5XFS - chains A and B of the 3 polymer chains in the assembly; structure by X-ray diffraction, 2.90 A resolution.

# Chain A
Name: PE family protein PE8
Organism: Mycobacterium tuberculosis (strain ATCC 25618 / H37Rv)
UniProtKB: L7N667 (L7N667_MYCTU); residue numbers follow UniProt; this construct covers 1-99
Chain sequence (104 residues; numbered -4 to 99; the number before each row is that of its first residue; numbers below 1 keep their minus sign (Gly-4 is residue -4)):
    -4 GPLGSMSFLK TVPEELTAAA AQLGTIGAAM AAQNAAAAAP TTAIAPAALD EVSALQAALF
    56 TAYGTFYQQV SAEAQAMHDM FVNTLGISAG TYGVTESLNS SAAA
Disordered / not traced: -4 to 6, 85-99
Sequence notes: expression tag (-4 to 0)

# Chain B
Name: PPE family protein PPE15
Organism: Mycobacterium tuberculosis (strain ATCC 25618 / H37Rv)
UniProtKB: P9WI31 (PPE15_MYCTU); numbering as in UniProt (aligned over 1-194)
Chain sequence (202 residues; each row starts with the number of its first residue; numbers below 1 keep their minus sign (His-7 is residue -7)):
    -7 HHHHHHHMMD FGALPPEINS ARMYAGAGAG PMMAAGAAWN GLAAELGTTA ASYESVITRL
    53 TTESWMGPAS MAMVAAAQPY LAWLTYTAEA AAHAGSQAMA SAAAYEAAYA MTVPPEVVAA
   113 NRALLAALVA TNVLGINTPA IMATEALYAE MWAQDALAMY GYAAASGAAG MLQPLSPPSQ
   173 TTNPGGLAAQ SAAVGSAAAT AA
Disordered / not traced: -7 to 0, 174-194
Sequence notes: expression tag (-7 to 0)
Curated features (UniProtKB/Swiss-Prot):
  - mutagenesis: Arg14 (R14A: Reduces the interaction with PE8. Lack of interaction with PE8; when associated with A-45; A-72; A-93 and A-154), Tyr45 (Y45A: Reduces the interaction with PE8. Lack of interaction with PE8; when associated with A-14; A-72; A-93 and A-154), Tyr72 (Y72A: Reduces the interaction with PE8. Lack of interaction with PE8; when associated with A-14; A-45; A-93 and A-154), Ser93 (S93A: Reduces the interaction with PE8. Lack of interaction with PE8; when associated with A-14; A-45; A-72 and A-154), Tyr154 (Y154A: Reduces the interaction with PE8. Lack of interaction with PE8; when associated with A-14; A-45; A-72 and A-93)
Reported in the primary citation:
  - contacts within the chain: Asn124-Thr130 (hydrogen bond)
  - mutagenesis - R14A/S93A, R14A/Y45A/Y72A/S93A, Y45A/Y72A: decreased binding to PE family protein PE8 (chain A)
  - mutagenesis - R14A/Y45A/Y72A/S93A/Y154A: abolished binding to PE family protein PE8 (chain A)

# Interface between chain A and chain B
Pairs across the interface (82):
  Glu10(A) - Arg51(B)  salt bridge
  Glu10(A) - Trp57(B)
  Leu11(A) - Trp57(B)  hydrophobic
  Ala14(A) - Val48(B)  hydrophobic
  Ala14(A) - Trp57(B)  hydrophobic
  Gln17(A) - Val48(B)
  Leu18(A) - Tyr45(B)  hydrophobic
  Leu18(A) - Val48(B)  hydrophobic
  Ile21(A) - Thr41(B)
  Ile21(A) - Ser44(B)
  Ala24(A) - Glu37(B)
  Met25(A) - Glu37(B)
  Met25(A) - Leu38(B)
  Met25(A) - Thr41(B)
  Gln28(A) - Gly33(B)  hydrogen bond (side chain-backbone)
  Gln28(A) - Leu34(B)
  Gln28(A) - Glu37(B)
  Asn29(A) - Leu34(B)
  Ala32(A) - Leu34(B)  hydrophobic
  Pro35(A) - Ala26(B)
  Pro35(A) - Ala27(B)
  Pro35(A) - Ala30(B)  hydrophobic
  Thr36(A) - Ala30(B)
  Thr36(A) - Trp31(B)
  Ile39(A) - Pro23(B)  hydrophobic
  Ile39(A) - Ala27(B)  hydrophobic
  Ala40(A) - Pro23(B)
  Pro41(A) - Ala19(B)  hydrogen bond (backbone-backbone)
  Ala42(A) - Ala17(B)
  Ala42(A) - Gly18(B)
  Ala42(A) - Ala19(B)  hydrogen bond (backbone-backbone)
  Ala42(A) - Gly20(B)  hydrogen bond (backbone-backbone)
  Ala42(A) - Tyr97(B)  hydrophobic
  Ala43(A) - Arg14(B)
  Ala43(A) - Met15(B)  hydrophobic
  Ala43(A) - Ala17(B)
  Leu44(A) - Arg14(B)  hydrogen bond (backbone-backbone)
  Leu44(A) - Ala17(B)
  Leu44(A) - Gly18(B)
  Asp45(A) - Arg14(B)
  Asp45(A) - Met15(B)
  Asp45(A) - Tyr154(B)
  Glu46(A) - Phe3(B)
  Glu46(A) - Arg14(B)  salt bridge
  Val47(A) - Phe3(B)  hydrophobic
  Val47(A) - Tyr154(B)  hydrophobic
  Val47(A) - Ala155(B)  hydrophobic
  Val47(A) - Ser158(B)
  Ser48(A) - Tyr154(B)  hydrogen bond
  Gln51(A) - Met24(B)
  Gln51(A) - Ser93(B)  hydrogen bond
  Gln51(A) - Ser158(B)  hydrogen bond (side chain-backbone)
  Gln51(A) - Ala161(B)
  Gln51(A) - Gly162(B)
  Phe55(A) - Ala86(B)
  Phe55(A) - Gln89(B)
  Phe55(A) - Ala90(B)
  Phe55(A) - Ser93(B)
  Phe55(A) - Ala161(B)
  Tyr58(A) - Trp31(B)  hydrophobic
  Tyr58(A) - Leu164(B)  hydrophobic
  Tyr58(A) - Gln165(B)  hydrogen bond (side chain-backbone)
  Tyr58(A) - Leu167(B)
  Gly59(A) - Trp31(B)
  Tyr62(A) - Trp31(B)  hydrophobic
  Tyr62(A) - Thr79(B)
  Tyr62(A) - Leu167(B)  hydrophobic
  Val65(A) - Trp75(B)
  Val65(A) - Ser168(B)
  Val65(A) - Pro169(B)
  Ser66(A) - Trp75(B)
  Glu68(A) - Pro169(B)
  Ala69(A) - Tyr72(B)
  Ala69(A) - Trp75(B)
  Ala69(A) - Pro170(B)
  Gln70(A) - Tyr72(B)  hydrogen bond
  Met72(A) - Pro170(B)  hydrophobic
  His73(A) - Tyr45(B)  hydrogen bond
  His73(A) - Tyr72(B)
  Phe76(A) - Tyr45(B)
  Phe76(A) - Met65(B)
  Phe76(A) - Ala69(B)  hydrophobic
Interface residues without a listed pair, chain A (38 interface residues in all): Val7, Thr79
Interface residues without a listed pair, chain B (50 interface residues in all): Glu55, Met58, Ala68, Pro71, Ala82, Met151
From the paper, about this interface:
  - pairs named by the authors: Glu46(A)-Arg14(B) (salt bridge), Ser48(A)-Tyr154(B) (hydrogen bond), Gln51(A)-Ser93(B) (hydrogen bond), Gln70(A)-Tyr72(B) (hydrogen bond), His73(A)-Tyr45(B) (hydrogen bond)

# Overview
Chain A and chain B form an interface of 38 and 50 residues respectively; the contacts include 11 hydrogen
bonds and 2 salt bridges. Polar contacts include Glu10(A)-Arg51(B), Glu46(A)-Arg14(B) and Gln28(A)-Gly33(B).
The authors report a salt bridge between Glu46(A) and Arg14(B); hydrogen bonds between Ser48(A) and Tyr154(B),
Gln51(A) and Ser93(B) and Gln70(A) and Tyr72(B) among others. The paper reports that R14A/S93A,
R14A/Y45A/Y72A/S93A and Y45A/Y72A of chain B reduce binding to PE family protein PE8 (chain A); contacts
within the chain involving Thr130(B) and Asn124(B).
Chain A is PE family protein PE8 and chain B is PPE family protein PPE15, both from Mycobacterium tuberculosis
(strain ATCC 25618 / H37Rv); the structure, Crystal structure of PE8-PPE15 in complex with EspG5 from M.
tuberculosis, was determined by X-ray diffraction.
